8CQI - chains A and B; structure by X-ray diffraction, 2.10 A resolution.

[Chain A]
Protein: Heparanase 50 kDa subunit
Organism: Homo sapiens
Reference sequence: Q9Y251 (HPSE_HUMAN); residue numbers follow UniProt; this construct covers 158-543
Chain sequence (389 residues; row label = number of the first residue in the row):
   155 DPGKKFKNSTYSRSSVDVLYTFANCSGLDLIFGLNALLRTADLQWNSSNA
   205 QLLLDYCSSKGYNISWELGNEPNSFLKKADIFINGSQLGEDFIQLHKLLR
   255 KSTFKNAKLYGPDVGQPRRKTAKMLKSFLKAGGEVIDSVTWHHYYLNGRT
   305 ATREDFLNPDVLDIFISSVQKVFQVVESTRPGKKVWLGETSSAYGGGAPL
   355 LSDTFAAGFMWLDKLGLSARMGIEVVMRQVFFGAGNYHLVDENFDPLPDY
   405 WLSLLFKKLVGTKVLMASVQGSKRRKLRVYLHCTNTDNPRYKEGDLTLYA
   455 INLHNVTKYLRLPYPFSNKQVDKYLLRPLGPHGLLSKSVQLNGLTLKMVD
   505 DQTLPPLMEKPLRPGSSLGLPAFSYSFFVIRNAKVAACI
Disordered / not traced: 155-158, 427-428
Disulfide bonds: Cys437-Cys542
Covalent attachments: N-acetylglucosamine (NAG) linked to Asn162, Asn200, Asn217, Asn238
Differences from the reference sequence: expression tag (155-157); variant Arg307 (Lys in Q9Y251)
Ligand contacts:
  - 1,5-anhydro-D-arabinitol (LYY): Lys430, His458, Asn459, Val460, Lys462
  - VGO ((3S,4S)-4,5,5-tris(oxidanyl)piperidine-3-carboxylic acid): Asn224, Glu225, Tyr298, Glu343, Tyr348, Gly349, Gly350, Gln383, Tyr391
Curated features (UniProtKB/Swiss-Prot):
  - region: Phe527 to Ile543 (Required for transferring proheparanase to the Golgi apparatus, secretion and subsequent enzyme activity and for enhancement of PKB/AKT1 phosphorylation)
  - active site: Glu225 (Proton donor), Glu343 (Nucleophile)
  - binding site (heparan sulfate group): Lys158 to Asn162, Gln270 to Lys280, His296, Arg303, Tyr348 to Gly350, Gly389 to Tyr391
  - glycosylation (N-linked (GlcNAc...) asparagine): Asn162, Asn178, Asn200, Asn217, Asn238, Asn459
Reported in the primary citation:
  - binding site for VGO: Glu343
  - catalytic residues: Glu343

[Chain B]
Protein: Heparanase
Organism: Homo sapiens
Notes: EC 3.2.1.166
Reference sequence: Q9Y251 (HPSE_HUMAN); residues 1-74 here correspond to UniProt positions 36-109 (UniProt number = residue number + 35)
Chain sequence (77 residues; numbered -2 to 74; the number before each row is that of its first residue; numbers below 1 keep their minus sign (Asp-2 is residue -2)):
    -2 DPGQDVVDLDFFTQEPLHLVSPSFLSVTIDANLATDPRFLILLGSPKLRT
    48 LARGLSPAYLRFGGTKTDFLIFDPKKE
Disordered / not traced: -2 to 0
Differences from the reference sequence: expression tag (-2 to 0)
Ligand contacts: VGO ((3S,4S)-4,5,5-tris(oxidanyl)piperidine-3-carboxylic acid): Asp27, Gly61, Thr62
Curated features (UniProtKB/Swiss-Prot):
  - binding site (heparan sulfate group): Asp27 to Asn29, Thr62
Reported in the primary citation:
  - binding site for VGO: Asp27, Thr62

[How chain A and chain B interact]
Contacting residue pairs (198):
  Phe160(A) with Thr62(B); Lys63(B); Phe66(B)
  Lys161(A) with Lys63(B), hydrogen bond (backbone-side chain); Phe66(B)
  Asn162(A) with Phe66(B); Ile68(B)
  Ser163(A) with Lys63(B), hydrogen bond; Phe66(B), hydrogen bond (backbone-backbone); Leu67(B); Ile68(B), hydrogen bond (backbone-backbone)
  Thr164(A) with Ile68(B); Asp70(B); Lys73(B)
  Tyr165(A) with Leu67(B), hydrophobic; Ile68(B), hydrogen bond (backbone-backbone); Phe69(B); Asp70(B), hydrogen bond (backbone-backbone)
  Ser166(A) with Lys73(B)
  Arg167(A) with Phe69(B); Pro71(B), hydrogen bond (side chain-backbone); Lys72(B)
  Ser168(A) with Leu37(B)
  Ser169(A) with Phe36(B)
  Val172(A) with Leu37(B), hydrophobic; Leu40(B), hydrophobic
  Leu173(A) with Phe59(B), hydrophobic
  Thr175(A) with Arg46(B)
  Phe176(A) with Leu40(B); Arg46(B); Ala49(B), hydrophobic; Leu57(B), hydrophobic
  Cys179(A) with Arg46(B); Arg50(B), hydrogen bond (backbone-side chain)
  Ser180(A) with Arg46(B); Ala49(B); Arg50(B); Ser53(B)
  Gly181(A) with Ser53(B), hydrogen bond (backbone-side chain)
  Leu182(A) with Ala49(B); Ala55(B)
  Asp183(A) with Ala55(B), hydrogen bond (backbone-backbone); Tyr56(B); Leu57(B), hydrogen bond (backbone-backbone)
  Leu184(A) with Leu57(B)
  Ile185(A) with Tyr56(B), hydrophobic; Leu57(B), hydrogen bond (backbone-backbone); Arg58(B); Phe59(B), hydrogen bond (backbone-backbone)
  Phe186(A) with Phe59(B), hydrophobic
  Gly187(A) with Phe59(B), hydrogen bond (backbone-backbone); Thr64(B)
  Leu188(A) with Thr64(B); Asp65(B)
  Asn189(A) with Thr64(B); Asp65(B), hydrogen bond (side chain-backbone); Phe66(B); Leu67(B), hydrogen bond (side chain-backbone)
  Ala190(A) with Asp65(B), hydrogen bond (backbone-side chain)
  Leu191(A) with Asp65(B)
  Asn203(A) with Ile68(B); Phe69(B), hydrogen bond (side chain-backbone)
  Leu206(A) with Phe69(B), hydrophobic
  Leu207(A) with Phe69(B)
  Glu221(A) with Arg58(B), salt bridge
  Gly223(A) with Asp65(B)
  Asn224(A) with Arg58(B), hydrogen bond; Gly61(B), hydrogen bond (side chain-backbone); Thr62(B); Asp65(B), hydrogen bond (backbone-side chain)
  Phe229(A) with Asp65(B)
  Lys232(A) with Thr62(B); Phe66(B)
  Tyr264(A) with Tyr56(B)
  Asp267(A) with Arg58(B), salt bridge
  His296(A) with Arg58(B)
  Trp340(A) with Tyr56(B)
  Gly342(A) with Arg58(B)
  Glu343(A) with Arg58(B), salt bridge
  Trp365(A) with Leu22(B), hydrophobic
  Leu369(A) with Phe21(B)
  Ser372(A) with Phe21(B)
  Ala373(A) with His15(B); Val17(B), hydrophobic; Phe21(B)
  Arg374(A) with Leu14(B); His15(B), hydrogen bond (backbone-side chain)
  Met375(A) with His15(B)
  Gly376(A) with His15(B)
  Ile377(A) with Val17(B); Phe21(B)
  Glu378(A) with Val17(B); Ser18(B), hydrogen bond (backbone-backbone); Phe21(B)
  Val379(A) with Ser18(B); Phe21(B)
  Val380(A) with Phe21(B), hydrogen bond (backbone-backbone); Leu22(B); Ser23(B), hydrogen bond (backbone-backbone)
  Met381(A) with Ser23(B); Thr25(B); Arg58(B)
  Arg382(A) with Ser23(B), hydrogen bond (backbone-backbone); Val24(B); Thr25(B), hydrogen bond (backbone-backbone)
  Gln383(A) with Thr25(B), hydrogen bond; Asp27(B), hydrogen bond
  Val384(A) with Thr25(B); Ile26(B), hydrophobic; Asp27(B)
  Phe385(A) with Val24(B), hydrophobic; Thr25(B), hydrogen bond (backbone-backbone); Leu45(B), hydrophobic; Leu48(B); Ala49(B); Leu52(B), hydrophobic
  Phe386(A) with Ile26(B); Leu45(B), hydrophobic
  Leu393(A) with Val24(B), hydrophobic
  Val394(A) with Leu45(B), hydrophobic; Leu48(B), hydrophobic
  Asn397(A) with Lys44(B), hydrogen bond (backbone-side chain)
  Phe398(A) with Leu39(B), hydrophobic; Ser42(B); Lys44(B); Leu45(B), hydrophobic; Leu48(B)
  Asp399(A) with Lys44(B), salt bridge
  Tyr404(A) with Leu48(B), hydrogen bond (side chain-backbone); Leu52(B), hydrophobic
  Ser407(A) with Leu22(B)
  Leu408(A) with Gly51(B); Leu52(B)
  Phe410(A) with Phe21(B), hydrophobic; Leu22(B), hydrophobic
  Lys411(A) with Pro19(B); Leu22(B), hydrogen bond (side chain-backbone); Leu52(B), hydrogen bond (side chain-backbone); Pro54(B), hydrogen bond (side chain-backbone)
  Lys412(A) with Gly51(B), hydrogen bond (side chain-backbone)
  Thr416(A) with His15(B); Leu16(B); Val17(B), hydrogen bond (backbone-backbone); Pro19(B)
  Lys417(A) with Pro13(B); His15(B); Leu16(B)
  Val418(A) with Pro13(B); Leu14(B), hydrogen bond (backbone-backbone); His15(B), hydrogen bond (backbone-backbone); Val17(B), hydrophobic
  Leu419(A) with Phe9(B); Glu12(B); Leu14(B)
  Met420(A) with Phe8(B); Phe9(B), hydrogen bond (backbone-backbone); Leu14(B), hydrophobic
  Ala421(A) with Asp7(B); Phe8(B), hydrophobic
  Ser422(A) with Leu6(B); Asp7(B), hydrogen bond (backbone-backbone)
  Val423(A) with Val4(B), hydrophobic; Asp5(B); Leu6(B), hydrophobic
  Gln424(A) with Asp5(B), hydrogen bond (backbone-backbone); Asp7(B), hydrogen bond
  Leu431(A) with Val4(B), hydrophobic
  Leu435(A) with Phe8(B), hydrophobic
  Leu452(A) with Leu6(B), hydrophobic
  Val460(A) with Asp2(B)
  Thr461(A) with Asp2(B)
  Lys462(A) with Asp2(B), salt bridge
  Tyr463(A) with Asp2(B), hydrogen bond (backbone-backbone); Val3(B); Val4(B), hydrogen bond (backbone-backbone)
  Leu464(A) with Val4(B); Leu6(B), hydrophobic
  Arg465(A) with Val3(B); Val4(B), hydrogen bond (backbone-backbone); Asp5(B), salt bridge; Leu6(B), hydrogen bond (backbone-backbone)
  Leu466(A) with Phe8(B), hydrophobic
  Pro467(A) with Leu6(B)
  Met502(A) with Lys44(B); Thr47(B); Leu48(B), hydrophobic
  Asp505(A) with Pro43(B); Lys44(B); Thr47(B), hydrogen bond (backbone-side chain)
  Gln506(A) with Thr47(B)
  Thr507(A) with Thr47(B)
  Leu508(A) with Leu48(B), hydrophobic; Gly51(B)
  Ile534(A) with Phe8(B), hydrophobic
  Val539(A) with Thr10(B)
  Ala541(A) with Thr10(B); Gln11(B); Glu12(B)
Other interface residues (no listed pair), chain A (110 interface residues in all): Val170, Ala177, Leu192, Tyr210, Glu225, Ala233, Gly387, Pro400, Gly415, Val433, Leu450, Phe470, Ser521
Other interface residues (no listed pair), chain B (64 interface residues in all): Ser20, Asn29, Leu30, Thr32

[In short]
110 residues of chain A and 64 residues of chain B are in contact; the contacts include 48 hydrogen bonds and
6 salt bridges. Polar pairs include Glu221(A)-Arg58(B), Asp267(A)-Arg58(B) and Glu343(A)-Arg58(B). The paper
reports the catalytic residue Glu343(A); a binding site for VGO at Glu343(A) and Asp27(B) among others.
Chain A is Heparanase 50 kDa subunit and chain B is Heparanase, both from Homo sapiens; the structure, Human
heparanase in complex with inhibitor R3794, was determined by X-ray diffraction (same publication as 8OHQ and
8OHR).
